PDB entry 5GY0 | X-ray diffraction, 1.74 A resolution | chains A and B

Chain A (and B):
Name: Glucanase
Organism: Clostridium thermocellum
Notes: EC 3.2.1.-; chain B of this document is another copy of the same molecule, construct and numbering; everything in this record applies to it too
UniProtKB: Q9AJF8 (Q9AJF8_CLOTM); numbering as in UniProt (aligned over 28-628)
Sequence (610 residues; numbered 27 to 636; the number before each row is that of its first residue):
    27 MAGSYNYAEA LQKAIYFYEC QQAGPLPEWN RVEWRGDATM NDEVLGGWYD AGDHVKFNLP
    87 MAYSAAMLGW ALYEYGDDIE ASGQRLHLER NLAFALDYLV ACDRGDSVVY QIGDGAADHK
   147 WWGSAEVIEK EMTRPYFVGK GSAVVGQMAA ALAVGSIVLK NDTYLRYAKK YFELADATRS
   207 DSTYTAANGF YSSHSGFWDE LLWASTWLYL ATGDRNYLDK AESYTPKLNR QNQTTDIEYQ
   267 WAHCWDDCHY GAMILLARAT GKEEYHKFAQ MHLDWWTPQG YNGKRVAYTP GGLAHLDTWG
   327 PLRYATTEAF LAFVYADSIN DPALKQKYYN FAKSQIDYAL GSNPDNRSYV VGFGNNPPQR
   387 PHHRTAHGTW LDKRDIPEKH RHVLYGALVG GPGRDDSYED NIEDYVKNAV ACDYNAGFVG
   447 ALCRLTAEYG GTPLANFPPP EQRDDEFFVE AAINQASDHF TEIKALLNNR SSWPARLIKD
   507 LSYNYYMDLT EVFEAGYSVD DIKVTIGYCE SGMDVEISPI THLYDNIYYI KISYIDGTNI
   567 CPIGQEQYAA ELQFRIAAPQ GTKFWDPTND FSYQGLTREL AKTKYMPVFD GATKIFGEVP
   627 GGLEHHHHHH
Disordered / not traced: 27-29, 629-636
Sequence notes: initiating methionine (27); engineered mutation Thr251 (Ile in Q9AJF8), Ala435 (Glu in Q9AJF8); expression tag (629-636)
Bound ions: Ca2+ site 1: Ser221, Gly222, Asp225, Glu226, Asp272; Ca2+ site 2: Asp514, Glu517, Asp592, Asn595, Asp596

How chain A and chain B interact:
Contacting residue pairs - 34 pairs, chain A then chain B:
  Lys529(A) - Glu542(B)  salt bridge
  Thr531(A) - Asp540(B)  hydrogen bond
  Thr531(A) - Val541(B)
  Thr531(A) - Glu542(B)
  Thr531(A) - Ile561(B)
  Ile532(A) - Ile532(B)  hydrophobic
  Ile532(A) - Cys535(B)  hydrophobic
  Ile532(A) - Met539(B)
  Ile532(A) - Asp540(B)
  Ile532(A) - Val541(B)  hydrogen bond (backbone-backbone)
  Gly533(A) - Glu536(B)
  Gly533(A) - Ser537(B)
  Gly533(A) - Gly538(B)  hydrogen bond (backbone-backbone)
  Gly533(A) - Met539(B)
  Tyr534(A) - Cys535(B)
  Tyr534(A) - Ser537(B)
  Cys535(A) - Tyr534(B)
  Cys535(A) - Cys535(B)  disulfide
  Glu536(A) - Gly533(B)
  Ser537(A) - Gly533(B)
  Ser537(A) - Tyr534(B)
  Gly538(A) - Gly533(B)  hydrogen bond (backbone-backbone)
  Met539(A) - Ile532(B)
  Met539(A) - Gly533(B)
  Asp540(A) - Thr531(B)  hydrogen bond
  Asp540(A) - Ile532(B)
  Asp540(A) - Arg581(B)  salt bridge
  Val541(A) - Thr531(B)
  Val541(A) - Ile532(B)  hydrogen bond (backbone-backbone)
  Glu542(A) - Lys529(B)  salt bridge
  Glu542(A) - Thr531(B)
  Ile561(A) - Lys529(B)
  Ile561(A) - Thr531(B)
  Arg581(A) - Asp540(B)  salt bridge
Interface residues without a listed pair, chain A (18 interface residues in all): Lys505, Val530, Ile543
Interface residues without a listed pair, chain B (18 interface residues in all): Val530, Gln579, Gln586
Inter-chain disulfides: Cys535(A)-Cys535(B)

Summary:
The chain A/chain B interface involves 18 residues from each chain, with 1 disulfide bond, 6 hydrogen bonds
and 4 salt bridges. Among the polar pairs are Lys529(A)-Glu542(B), Asp540(A)-Arg581(B) and
Thr531(A)-Asp540(B). The Ca2+ site 1 is built by Ser221(A), Gly222(A), Asp225(A), Glu226(A) and Asp272(A).
Both chains are Glucanase (Clostridium thermocellum). Entry 5GY0 (Crystal structure of endoglucanase CelQ from
Clostridium thermocellum complexed with cellotetraose) was determined by X-ray diffraction (same publication
as 5GXX, 5GXY, 5GXZ and 5GY1).
